6W1Z - chains D and X of the 21 polymer chains in the assembly; structure by electron microscopy, 2.70 A resolution.

== Chain D ==
Name: ATP-dependent Clp protease ATP-binding subunit ClpA
From: Escherichia coli (strain K12)
UniProtKB: P0ABH9 (CLPA_ECOLI); residues 1-758 here = UniProt positions 1-758
Amino-acid sequence (758 residues; numbered 1 to 758; the number before each row is that of its first residue):
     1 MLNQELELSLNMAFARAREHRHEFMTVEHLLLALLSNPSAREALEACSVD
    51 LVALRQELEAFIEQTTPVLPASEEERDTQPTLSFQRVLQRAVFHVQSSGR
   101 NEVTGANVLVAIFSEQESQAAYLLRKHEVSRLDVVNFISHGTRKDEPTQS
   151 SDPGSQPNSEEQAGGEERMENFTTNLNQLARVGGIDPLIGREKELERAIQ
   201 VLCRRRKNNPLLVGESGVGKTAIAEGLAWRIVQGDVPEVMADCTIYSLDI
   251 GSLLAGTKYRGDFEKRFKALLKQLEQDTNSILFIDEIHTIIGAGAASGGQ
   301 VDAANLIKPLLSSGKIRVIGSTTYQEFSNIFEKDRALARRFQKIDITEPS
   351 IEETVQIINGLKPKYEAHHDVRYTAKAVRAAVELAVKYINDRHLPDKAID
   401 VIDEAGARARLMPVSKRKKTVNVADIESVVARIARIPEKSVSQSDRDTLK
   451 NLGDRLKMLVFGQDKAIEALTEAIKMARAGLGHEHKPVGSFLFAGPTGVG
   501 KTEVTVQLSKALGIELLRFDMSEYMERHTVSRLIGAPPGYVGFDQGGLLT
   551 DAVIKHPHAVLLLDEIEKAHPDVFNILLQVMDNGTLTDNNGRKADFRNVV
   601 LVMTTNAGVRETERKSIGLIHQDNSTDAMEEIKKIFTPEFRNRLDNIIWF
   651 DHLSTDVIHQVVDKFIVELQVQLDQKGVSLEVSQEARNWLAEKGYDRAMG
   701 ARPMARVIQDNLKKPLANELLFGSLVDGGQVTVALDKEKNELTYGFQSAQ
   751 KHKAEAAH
Not modelled in the structure: 1-168, 747-758
Ligand contacts:
  - ATP (adenosine-5'-triphosphate), molecule 1: Pro187, Leu188, Ile189, Arg191, Ser216, Gly217, Val218, Gly219, Lys220, Thr221, Ala222, Asp285, Ile357, Leu361, Pro395, Asp396, Ile399
  - ATP, molecule 2: Leu459, Val460, Phe461, Thr497, Gly498, Val499, Gly500, Lys501, Thr502, Glu503, Glu565, Asn606, Leu653, Val661, Lys664, Phe665, Ala701, Arg702
  - ATP, molecule 3: Asp582, Glu639, Arg643
Swiss-Prot annotation at these positions:
  - binding site (ATP): Gly214 to Thr221, Gly495 to Thr502
From the paper describing this entry:
  - binding site for RepA, green fluorescent protein fusion (chain X): Tyr259, His528, Tyr540, Val541
  - binding site for ATP: Arg339, Arg340, Arg643

== Chain X ==
Name: RepA, green fluorescent protein fusion
From: synthetic construct
Amino-acid sequence (24 residues; row label = number of the first residue in the row; X marks 24 residues of unknown identity (built as UNK)):
     1 XXXXXXXXXXXXXXXXXXXXXXXX

== How chain D and chain X interact ==
Chain D side of the interface, 9 residues: Lys258, Tyr259, Arg260, Ala296, Ser297, His528, Gly539, Tyr540, Val541

== In short ==
Chain D and chain X make no direct contact in this assembly. Chain D binds 3 copies of ATP. The paper reports
a binding site for RepA, green fluorescent protein fusion (chain X) at Tyr259(D), His528(D) and Tyr540(D)
among others; a binding site for ATP at Arg339(D), Arg340(D) and Arg643(D).
Here chain D is ATP-dependent Clp protease ATP-binding subunit ClpA (Escherichia coli (strain K12)) and chain
X is RepA, green fluorescent protein fusion (synthetic construct). Entry 6W1Z (ClpAP Engaged1 State bound to
RepA-GFP) was determined by electron microscopy together with 6UQE, 6UQO, 6W20, 6W21, 6W22, 6W23 and 6W24 from
the same study.
